1VFA - chains A and B; structure by X-ray diffraction, 1.80 A resolution.

# Chain A
Protein: IGG1-kappa D1.3 fv (light chain)
Source organism: Mus musculus
Sequence (108 residues; numbered 1 to 108; the number before each row is that of its first residue):
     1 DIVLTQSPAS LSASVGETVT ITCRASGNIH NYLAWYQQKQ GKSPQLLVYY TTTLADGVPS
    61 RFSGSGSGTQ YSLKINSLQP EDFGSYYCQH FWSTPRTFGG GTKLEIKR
Differences from the reference sequence: conflict Val3 (Glu in 545862), Tyr50 (Lys in 545862), Thr51 (Ala in 545862), Thr52 (Gln in 545862), Arg96 (Trp97 in 545862)
Disulfides: Cys23-Cys88

# Chain B
Protein: IGG1-kappa D1.3 fv (heavy chain)
Source organism: Mus musculus
Sequence (116 residues; each row starts with the number of its first residue):
     1 QVQLQESGPG LVAPSQSLSI TCTVSGFSLT GYGVNWVRQP PGKGLEWLGM IWGDGNTDYN
    61 SALKSRLSIS KDNSKSQVFL KMNSLHTDDT ARYYCARERD YRLDYWGQGT TLTVSS
Differences from the reference sequence: conflict Leu112 (Val244 in 896294)
Disulfides: Cys22-Cys95

# Chain A / chain B interface
Pairs across the interface - 35 pairs, chain A then chain B:
  Asp1(A) - Ser61(B)  hydrogen bond
  Tyr32(A) - Tyr101(B)
  Tyr36(A) - Leu103(B)  hydrogen bond (side chain-backbone)
  Tyr36(A) - Trp106(B)
  Gln38(A) - Gln39(B)  hydrogen bond
  Gln38(A) - Tyr94(B)  hydrogen bond
  Lys42(A) - Tyr94(B)
  Ser43(A) - Tyr94(B)
  Ser43(A) - Trp106(B)
  Ser43(A) - Gly107(B)  hydrogen bond (side chain-backbone)
  Pro44(A) - Leu45(B)  hydrophobic
  Pro44(A) - Trp106(B)
  Leu46(A) - Arg102(B)
  Leu46(A) - Leu103(B)
  Tyr49(A) - Tyr101(B)
  Tyr49(A) - Arg102(B)  hydrogen bond
  Tyr87(A) - Gln39(B)  hydrogen bond
  Tyr87(A) - Lys43(B)
  Tyr87(A) - Gly44(B)
  Tyr87(A) - Leu45(B)  hydrophobic
  Gln89(A) - Leu103(B)
  Phe91(A) - Glu98(B)
  Phe91(A) - Tyr101(B)
  Phe91(A) - Arg102(B)
  Thr94(A) - Asp58(B)
  Pro95(A) - Trp47(B)  hydrophobic
  Pro95(A) - Tyr59(B)
  Pro95(A) - Ser61(B)
  Arg96(A) - Asn35(B)  hydrogen bond
  Arg96(A) - Trp47(B)
  Arg96(A) - Met50(B)
  Arg96(A) - Glu98(B)  salt bridge
  Phe98(A) - Val37(B)  hydrophobic
  Phe98(A) - Leu45(B)
  Phe98(A) - Trp47(B)
Other interface residues (no listed pair), chain A (17 interface residues in all): Gly100
Other interface residues (no listed pair), chain B (24 interface residues in all): Glu46, Trp52, Asn60, Asp100, Asp104, Gln108

# Summary
Chain A and chain B form an interface of 17 and 24 residues respectively; the contacts include 8 hydrogen
bonds and 1 salt bridge. Polar pairs include Arg96(A)-Glu98(B), Asp1(A)-Ser61(B) and Tyr36(A)-Leu103(B).
Chain A is IGG1-kappa D1.3 fv (light chain) and chain B is IGG1-kappa D1.3 fv (heavy chain), both from Mus
musculus; the structure, Bound water molecules and conformational stabilization help mediate an
antigen-antibody association, was determined by X-ray diffraction.
